PDB entry 7SGE | electron microscopy, 3.67 A resolution | chains A and B

Chain A:
Protein: Josiah GPCysR4-I53-50A - nanoparticle component
From: synthetic construct
Sequence (665 residues; each row starts with the number of its first residue; numbers below 1 keep their minus sign (Met-444 is residue -444)):
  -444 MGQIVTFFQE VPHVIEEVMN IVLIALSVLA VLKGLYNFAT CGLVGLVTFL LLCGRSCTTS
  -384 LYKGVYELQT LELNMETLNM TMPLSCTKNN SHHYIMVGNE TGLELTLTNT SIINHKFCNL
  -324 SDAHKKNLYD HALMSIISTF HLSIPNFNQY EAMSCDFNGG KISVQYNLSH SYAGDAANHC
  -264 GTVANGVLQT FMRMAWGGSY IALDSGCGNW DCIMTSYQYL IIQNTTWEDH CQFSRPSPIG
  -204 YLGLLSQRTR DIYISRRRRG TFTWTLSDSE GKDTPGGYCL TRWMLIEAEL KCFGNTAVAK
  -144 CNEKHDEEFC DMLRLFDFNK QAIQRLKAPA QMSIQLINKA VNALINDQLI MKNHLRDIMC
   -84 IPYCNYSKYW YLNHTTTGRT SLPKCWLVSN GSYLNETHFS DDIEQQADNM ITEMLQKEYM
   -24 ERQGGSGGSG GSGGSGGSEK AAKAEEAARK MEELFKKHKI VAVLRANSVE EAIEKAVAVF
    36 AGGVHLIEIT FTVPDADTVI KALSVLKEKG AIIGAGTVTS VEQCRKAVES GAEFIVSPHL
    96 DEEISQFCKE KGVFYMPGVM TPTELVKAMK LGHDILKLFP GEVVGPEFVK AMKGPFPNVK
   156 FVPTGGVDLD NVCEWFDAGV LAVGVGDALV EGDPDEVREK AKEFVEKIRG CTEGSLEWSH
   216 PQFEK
Not modelled in the structure: -444 to 0, 207-220
Disulfide bonds: Cys168-Cys206

Chain B:
Protein: I53-50B component
From: synthetic construct
Sequence (167 residues; numbered -9 to 157; the number before each row is that of its first residue; numbers below 1 keep their minus sign (Met-9 is residue -9)):
    -9 MNQHSHKDHE TVRIAVVRAR WHAEIVDACV SAFEAAMRDI GGDRFAVDVF DVPGAYEIPL
    51 HARTLAETGR YGAVLGTAFV VNGGIYRHEF VASAVINGMM NVQLNTGVPV LSAVLTPHNY
   111 DKSKAHTLLF LALFAVKGME AARACVEILA AREKIAAGSL EHHHHHH
Not modelled in the structure: -9 to 0, 146-157

Chain A / chain B interface:
Pairs across the interface (16):
  Ile28(A) - Leu119(B)  hydrophobic
  Ile28(A) - Ala122(B)  hydrophobic
  Ile28(A) - Val126(B)  hydrophobic
  Glu29(A) - Leu119(B)
  Val32(A) - Ala115(B)
  Val32(A) - Leu118(B)  hydrophobic
  Phe35(A) - Leu118(B)  hydrophobic
  Thr53(A) - Met129(B)
  Lys56(A) - Asp29(B)  salt bridge
  Ala57(A) - Ala122(B)
  Ala57(A) - Val126(B)  hydrophobic
  Val60(A) - Leu121(B)
  Val60(A) - Ala122(B)
  Val60(A) - Ala125(B)  hydrophobic
  Leu61(A) - Leu118(B)  hydrophobic
  Lys64(A) - Leu121(B)
Also at the interface, not in a pair above, chain A (13 interface residues in all): Val24, Glu25, Leu58
Also at the interface, not in a pair above, chain B (11 interface residues in all): Ala18, Leu123

Overview:
13 residues of chain A face 11 of chain B across their interface; the contacts include 1 salt bridge. The
salt-bridged pair is Lys56(A)-Asp29(B).
Here chain A is Josiah GPCysR4-I53-50A - nanoparticle component and chain B is I53-50B component, both from
synthetic construct. Entry 7SGE (I53-50 nanoparticle core reconstructed from GPC-I53-50NP by focused
refinement) was determined by electron microscopy together with 7SGD and 7SGF from the same study.
